Entry 6ZY4 (electron microscopy, 4.10 A resolution (low resolution: residue-level contacts below are approximate; hydrogen-bond / salt-bridge calls are withheld)); this record covers chains G and H of the 12 polymer chains in the assembly.

== Chain G ==
Molecule: Toluene tolerance protein Ttg2A
Source organism: Escherichia coli 909945-2
UniProtKB: V0AC37 (V0AC37_ECOLX); residues 1-269 here = UniProt positions 1-269
Amino-acid sequence (269 residues; numbered 1 to 269; the number before each row is that of its first residue):
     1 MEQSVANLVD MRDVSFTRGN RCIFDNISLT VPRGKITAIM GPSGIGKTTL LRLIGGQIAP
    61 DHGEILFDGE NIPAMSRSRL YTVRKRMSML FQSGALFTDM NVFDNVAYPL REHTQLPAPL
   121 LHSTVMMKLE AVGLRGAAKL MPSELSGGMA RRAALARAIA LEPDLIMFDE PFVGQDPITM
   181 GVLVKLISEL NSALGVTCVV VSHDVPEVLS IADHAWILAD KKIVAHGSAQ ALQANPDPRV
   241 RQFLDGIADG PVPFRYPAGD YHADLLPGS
Unresolved in the structure: 1-5, 268-269
Metal / ion sites: Mg2+: T48 (together with ADP)
Residues lining bound ligands: ADP (adenosine-5'-diphosphate): R18, I23, I45, G46, K47, T48, T49
Reported in the primary citation:
  - binding site for ADP: R18, I23
  - mutagenesis - E170A, H203A: decreased catalytic activity on ATPase
  - mutagenesis - Y256D, H262D: unchanged catalytic activity (ATPase and transport activity)
  - mutagenesis - Y256D, H262D: unchanged growth in response to chlorpromazine
  - mutagenesis - E144A, S146A, R151A: decreased catalytic activity (ATPase activities)
  - mutagenesis - S146A, R151A: abolished growth in response to chlorpromazine

== Chain H ==
Molecule: Uncharacterized protein
Source organism: Escherichia coli 2.3916
UniProtKB: I2X585 (I2X585_ECOLX); numbering as in UniProt (aligned over 1-260)
Amino-acid sequence (260 residues; row label = number of the first residue in the row):
     1 MLLNALASLG HKGIKTLRTF GRAGLMLFNA LVGKPEFRKH APLLVRQLYN VGVLSMLIIV
    61 VSGVFIGMVL GLQGYLVLTT YSAETSLGML VALSLLRELG PVVAALLFAG RAGSALTAEI
   121 GLMRATEQLS SMEMMAVDPL RRVISPRFWA GVISLPLLTV IFVAVGIWGG SLVGVSWKGI
   181 DSGFFWSAMQ NAVDWRMDLV NCLIKSVVFA ITVTWISLFN GYDAIPTSAG ISRATTRTVV
   241 HSSLAVLGLD FVLTALMFGN
Unresolved in the structure: 260
Reported in the primary citation:
  - mutagenesis - E98R: decreased growth in response to chlorpromazine

== Interface between chain G and chain H ==
Contacting residue pairs (30; chain G residue first):
  R52(G) - S130(H)
  Q57(G) - E133(H)
  Y81(G) - E133(H)
  Y81(G) - A136(H)
  Y81(G) - D138(H)
  R84(G) - E133(H)
  R84(G) - M134(H)
  K85(G) - M134(H)
  K85(G) - M135(H)
  S88(G) - M134(H)
  M89(G) - M134(H)
  F91(G) - E127(H)
  F91(G) - S130(H)
  F91(G) - S131(H)
  S93(G) - T126(H)
  S93(G) - E127(H)
  G94(G) - T126(H)
  A95(G) - E127(H)
  A95(G) - S131(H)
  L96(G) - Q128(H)
  F97(G) - Q128(H)
  F97(G) - M132(H)
  Y108(G) - M135(H)
  Y108(G) - R142(H)
  P109(G) - M135(H)
  E112(G) - A136(H)
  H113(G) - M135(H)
  H113(G) - A136(H)
  R157(G) - S131(H)
  R157(G) - M135(H)
Also at the interface, not in a pair above, chain G (20 interface residues in all): M87, T98
Also at the interface, not in a pair above, chain H (13 interface residues in all): K39

== Summary ==
Chain G and chain H form an interface of 20 and 13 residues respectively. Ligands of chain G: ADP. The paper
reports a binding site for ADP at R18(G) and I23(G); E144A, S146A and R151A of chain G reduce catalytic
activity (ATPase activities); 8 substitutions were tested in all.
Here chain G is Toluene tolerance protein Ttg2A (Escherichia coli 909945-2) and chain H is Uncharacterized
protein (Escherichia coli 2.3916). Entry 6ZY4 (Cryo-EM structure of MlaFEDB in complex with ADP) was
determined by electron microscopy, deposited together with 6ZY2, 6ZY3 and 6ZY9.
